6DGQ - chain A; structure by X-ray diffraction, 2.45 A resolution.

== Chain A ==
Molecule: Peroxisome proliferator-activated receptor gamma
From: Homo sapiens
Reference sequence: P37231 (PPARG_HUMAN); residues 203-477 here correspond to UniProt positions 231-505 (UniProt number = residue number + 28)
Sequence (276 residues; numbered 202 to 477; the number before each row is that of its first residue):
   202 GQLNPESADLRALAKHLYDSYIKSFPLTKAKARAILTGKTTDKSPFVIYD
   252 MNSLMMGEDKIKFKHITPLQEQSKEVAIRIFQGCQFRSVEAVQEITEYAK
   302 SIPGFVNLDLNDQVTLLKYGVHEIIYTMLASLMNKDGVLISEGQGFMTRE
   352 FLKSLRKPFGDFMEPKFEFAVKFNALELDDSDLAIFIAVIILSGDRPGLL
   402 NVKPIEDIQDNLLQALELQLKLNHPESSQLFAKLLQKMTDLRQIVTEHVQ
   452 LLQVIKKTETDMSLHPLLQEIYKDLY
Unresolved in the structure: 202-206, 263-274, 357, 477
Differences from the reference sequence: expression tag (202)
Ligand contacts: GBV (N-(2-{4-[(2,4-dioxo-3,4-dihydro-2H-1lambda~4~,3-thiazol-5-yl)methyl]phenoxy}ethyl)-5-[(3R)-1,2-dithiolan-3-yl]pentanamide): L255, R280, I281, F282, G284, C285, Q286, S289, H323, Y327, L330, V339, L340, I341, S342, M348, F363, M364, H449, L453, L469, Y473
UniProt features mapped onto this chain:
  - motif: P467 to D475 (9aaTAD)
  - binding site (rosiglitazone): Q286 to S289, H323, H449, Y473
  - cross-link: K224 (Glycyl lysine isopeptide (Lys-Gly) (interchain with G-Cter in ubiquitin))
From the paper describing this entry:
  - binding site for GBV: S289, H323, H449, Y473

== Overview ==
Ligands of chain A: compound GBV. Curated annotation (UniProt) lists 7 rosiglitazone-binding residues. The
paper reports a binding site for GBV at S289, H323 and H449 among others.
Chain A is Peroxisome proliferator-activated receptor gamma (Homo sapiens); the structure, Crystal Structure
of Human PPARgamma Ligand Binding Domain in Complex with CAY10506, was determined by X-ray diffraction (same
publication as 6O67, 6O68, 6DGL, 6DGO and 6DGR).
